PDB entry 8QRE | X-ray diffraction, 2.30 A resolution | chains A and G of the 6 polymer chains in the assembly

[Chain A]
Name: Cholera enterotoxin subunit A
Organism: Vibrio cholerae O1
UniProtKB: P01555 (CHTA_VIBCH); residues 1-240 here correspond to UniProt positions 19-258 (UniProt number = residue number + 18)
Amino-acid sequence (240 residues; numbered 1 to 240; the number before each row is that of its first residue):
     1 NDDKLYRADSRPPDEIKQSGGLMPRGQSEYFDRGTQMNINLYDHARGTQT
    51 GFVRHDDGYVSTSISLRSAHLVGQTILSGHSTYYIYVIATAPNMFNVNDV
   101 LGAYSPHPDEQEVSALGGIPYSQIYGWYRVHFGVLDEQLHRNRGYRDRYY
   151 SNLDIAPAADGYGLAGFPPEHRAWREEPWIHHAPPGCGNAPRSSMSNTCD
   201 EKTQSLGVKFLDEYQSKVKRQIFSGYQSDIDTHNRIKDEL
Disordered / not traced: 238-240
Swiss-Prot annotation at these positions:
  - active site: Glu-112
  - binding site (NAD(+)): Arg-7 to Ser-10, Met-23 to Arg-25
Disulfide bonds: Cys-187/Cys-199
Bound ions: Na+: Asn-1, Thr-90, Tyr-150, Leu-153
Small-molecule neighbours: beta-D-galactopyranose (GAL): Asp-229, Ile-230, Asp-231, Asn-234, Arg-235

[Chain G]
Name: Cholera enterotoxin subunit B
Organism: Vibrio cholerae O1
UniProtKB: P01556 (CHTB_VIBCH); residues 1-103 here correspond to UniProt positions 22-124 (UniProt number = residue number + 21)
Amino-acid sequence (103 residues; each row starts with the number of its first residue):
     1 TPQNITDLCAEYHNTQIHTLNDKIFSYTESLAGKREMAIITFKNGATFQV
    51 EVPGSQHIDSQKKAIERMKDTLRIAYLTEAKVEKLCVWNNKTPHAIAAIS
   101 MAN
Construct notes: engineered mutation His-18 (Tyr39 in P01556), Thr-47 (Ile68 in P01556)
Disulfide bonds: Cys-9/Cys-86
Small-molecule neighbours: beta-D-galactopyranose (GAL): Glu-51, Gln-56, His-57, Gln-61, Trp-88, Asn-90, Lys-91

[Chain A / chain G interface]
Contacting residue pairs (18):
  Arg-143(A) / Asn-103(G)  hydrogen bond
  Tyr-145(A) / Glu-79(G)
  Arg-146(A) / Leu-77(G)  hydrogen bond (side chain-backbone)
  Arg-146(A) / Thr-78(G)  hydrogen bond (side chain-backbone)
  Arg-146(A) / Glu-79(G)
  Asp-147(A) / Glu-79(G)  hydrogen bond (backbone-side chain)
  Arg-148(A) / Lys-23(G)
  Arg-148(A) / Tyr-76(G)  hydrogen bond (side chain-backbone)
  Arg-148(A) / Glu-79(G)  salt bridge
  Gly-225(A) / Ile-74(G)
  Gly-225(A) / Thr-78(G)
  Ser-228(A) / Arg-73(G)  hydrogen bond (backbone-side chain)
  Ser-228(A) / Ile-74(G)
  Ser-228(A) / Leu-77(G)
  Asp-229(A) / Asp-70(G)
  Asp-229(A) / Ile-74(G)
  Ile-230(A) / Arg-73(G)  hydrogen bond (backbone-side chain)
  Asp-231(A) / Asp-70(G)
Also at the interface, not in a pair above, chain A (11 interface residues in all): Asn-234
Also at the interface, not in a pair above, chain G (10 interface residues in all): Ile-24

[Overview]
11 residues of chain A and 10 residues of chain G are in contact; the contacts include 7 hydrogen bonds and 1
salt bridge. Polar pairs include Arg-148(A)/Glu-79(G), Arg-143(A)/Asn-103(G) and Arg-146(A)/Leu-77(G). Ligands
of chain A: beta-D-galactopyranose. Bound to chain G: beta-D-galactopyranose.
Chain A is Cholera enterotoxin subunit A and chain G is Cholera enterotoxin subunit B, both from Vibrio
cholerae O1; the structure, Cholera holotoxin (wildtype), was determined by X-ray diffraction.
